PDB entry 5MSG | X-ray diffraction, 3.80 A resolution | chains C and R of the 6 polymer chains in the assembly

[Chain C]
Molecule: Polymerase basic protein 2
Organism: Influenza B virus
UniProtKB: Q5V8X3 (Q5V8X3_9INFB); numbering as in UniProt (aligned over 1-770)
Chain sequence (798 residues; row label = number of the first residue in the row; numbers below 1 keep their minus sign (Gly-8 is residue -8)):
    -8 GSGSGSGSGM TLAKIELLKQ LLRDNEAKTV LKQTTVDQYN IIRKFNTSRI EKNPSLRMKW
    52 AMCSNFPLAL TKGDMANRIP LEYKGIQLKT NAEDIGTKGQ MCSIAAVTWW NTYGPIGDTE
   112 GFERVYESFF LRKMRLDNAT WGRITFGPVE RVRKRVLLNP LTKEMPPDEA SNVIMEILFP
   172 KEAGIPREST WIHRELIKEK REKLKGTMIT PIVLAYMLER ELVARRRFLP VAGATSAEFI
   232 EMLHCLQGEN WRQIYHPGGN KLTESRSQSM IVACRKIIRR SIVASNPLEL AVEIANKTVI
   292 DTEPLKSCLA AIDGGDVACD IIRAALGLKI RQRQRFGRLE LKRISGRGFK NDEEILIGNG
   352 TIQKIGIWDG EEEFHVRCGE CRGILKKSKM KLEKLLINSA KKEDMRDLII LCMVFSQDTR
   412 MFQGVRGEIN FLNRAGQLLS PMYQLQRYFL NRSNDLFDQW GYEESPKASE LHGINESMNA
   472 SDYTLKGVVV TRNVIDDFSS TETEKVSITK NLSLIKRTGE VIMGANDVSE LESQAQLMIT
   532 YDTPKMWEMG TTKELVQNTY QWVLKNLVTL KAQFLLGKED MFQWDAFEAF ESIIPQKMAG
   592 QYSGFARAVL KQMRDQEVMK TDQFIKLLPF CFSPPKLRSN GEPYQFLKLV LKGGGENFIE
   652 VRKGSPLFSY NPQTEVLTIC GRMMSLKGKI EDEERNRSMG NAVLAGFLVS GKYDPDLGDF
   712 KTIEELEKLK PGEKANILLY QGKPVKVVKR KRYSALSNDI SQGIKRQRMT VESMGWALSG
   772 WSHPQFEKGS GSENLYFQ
Unresolved in the structure: -8 to -1, 486-495, 741-789
Sequence notes: expression tag (-8 to 0, 771-789)
Reported in the primary citation:
  - conformationally variable residues (side-chain flip): Arg40, Lys43

[Chain R]
Molecule: 18-nt RNA strand
Sequence (18 nucleotides; numbered 1 to 18; the number before each row is that of its first residue):
     1 UAUACCUCUG CUUCUGCU

[Interface between chain C and chain R]
Pairs across the interface (11; chain C residue first):
  Thr38(C) - U12(R)  hydrogen bond to the base
  Ser39(C) - U12(R)  base contact
  Arg40(C) - C11(R)  hydrogen bond to the base
  Arg40(C) - U12(R)  sugar contact
  Arg40(C) - U15(R)  salt bridge to the phosphate
  Ile41(C) - C11(R)  base contact
  Glu42(C) - C11(R)  base contact
  Lys43(C) - U15(R)  sugar contact
  Arg48(C) - C11(R)  salt bridge to the phosphate
  Trp51(C) - G10(R)  hydrogen bond to the sugar
  Trp51(C) - C11(R)  phosphate contact
Interface residues without a listed pair, chain R (5 interface residues in all): G16

[In short]
Chain C and chain R form an interface of 8 and 5 residues respectively, with 3 hydrogen bonds and 2 salt
bridges. Polar contacts include Thr38(C)-U12(R), Arg40(C)-C11(R) and Trp51(C)-G10(R). The paper reports
conformational variability at Arg40(C) and Lys43(C).
Here chain C is Polymerase basic protein 2 (Influenza B virus) and chain R is an 18-nt RNA strand. Entry 5MSG
(Influenza B polymerase bound to vRNA promoter and capped RNA primer) was determined by X-ray diffraction.
